Entry 5FDF (X-ray diffraction, 1.76 A resolution); this record covers chains C and E of the 6 polymer chains in the assembly.

# Chain C (and E)
Protein: Cephalosporin-C deacetylase
Source organism: Thermotoga maritima
Notes: EC 3.1.1.41, 3.1.1.72; chain E of this document is another copy of the same molecule, construct and numbering; everything in this record applies to it too
Reference sequence: Q9WXT2 (CAH_THEMA); residues 1-325 here = UniProt positions 1-325
Chain sequence (337 residues; row label = number of the first residue in the row; numbers below 1 keep their minus sign (Met-11 is residue -11)):
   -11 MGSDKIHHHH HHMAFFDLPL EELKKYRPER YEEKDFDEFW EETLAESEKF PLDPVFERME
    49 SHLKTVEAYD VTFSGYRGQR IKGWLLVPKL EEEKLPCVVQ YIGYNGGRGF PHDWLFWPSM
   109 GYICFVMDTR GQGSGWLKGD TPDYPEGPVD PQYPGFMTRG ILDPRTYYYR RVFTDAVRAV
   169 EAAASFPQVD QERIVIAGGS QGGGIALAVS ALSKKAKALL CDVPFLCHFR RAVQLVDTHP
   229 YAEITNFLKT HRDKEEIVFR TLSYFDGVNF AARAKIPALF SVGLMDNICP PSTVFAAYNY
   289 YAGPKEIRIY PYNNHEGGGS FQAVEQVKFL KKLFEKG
Unresolved in the structure: -11 to 3, 324-325
Differences from the reference sequence: initiating methionine (-11); expression tag (-10 to 0)

# Interface between chain C and chain E
Pairs across the interface - 48 pairs, chain C then chain E:
  His50(C) - Met108(E)
  His50(C) - Val315(E)
  Leu51(C) - Ser107(E)
  Leu51(C) - Met108(E)  hydrophobic
  Lys52(C) - Leu78(E)
  Lys52(C) - Ser107(E)  hydrogen bond (backbone-backbone)
  Lys52(C) - Met108(E)
  Lys52(C) - Gly109(E)
  Thr53(C) - Thr53(E)
  Thr53(C) - Pro76(E)
  Thr53(C) - Pro106(E)
  Thr53(C) - Ser107(E)  hydrogen bond (backbone-backbone)
  Pro76(C) - Thr53(E)
  Leu78(C) - Lys52(E)
  Phe98(C) - Ser308(E)
  Phe98(C) - Phe309(E)  hydrophobic
  Phe98(C) - Val312(E)  hydrophobic
  His100(C) - Phe104(E)
  His100(C) - Met108(E)
  His100(C) - Ser308(E)  hydrogen bond (side chain-backbone)
  His100(C) - Ala311(E)
  His100(C) - Val312(E)
  Asp101(C) - Ser308(E)  hydrogen bond
  Leu103(C) - Leu103(E)
  Leu103(C) - Phe104(E)  hydrophobic
  Leu103(C) - Ser107(E)
  Phe104(C) - His100(E)
  Phe104(C) - Leu103(E)  hydrophobic
  Pro106(C) - Thr53(E)
  Ser107(C) - Leu51(E)
  Ser107(C) - Lys52(E)  hydrogen bond (backbone-backbone)
  Ser107(C) - Thr53(E)  hydrogen bond (backbone-backbone)
  Ser107(C) - Leu103(E)
  Met108(C) - His50(E)
  Met108(C) - Leu51(E)  hydrophobic
  Met108(C) - Lys52(E)
  Met108(C) - His100(E)
  Gly109(C) - Lys52(E)
  Lys126(C) - Phe309(E)
  Ser308(C) - Phe98(E)
  Ser308(C) - His100(E)  hydrogen bond (backbone-side chain)
  Ser308(C) - Asp101(E)  hydrogen bond
  Phe309(C) - Phe98(E)  hydrophobic
  Phe309(C) - Lys126(E)
  Ala311(C) - His100(E)
  Val312(C) - His100(E)
  Val315(C) - His50(E)
  Lys316(C) - His50(E)
Other interface residues (no listed pair), chain C (23 interface residues in all): Lys319
Other interface residues (no listed pair), chain E (23 interface residues in all): Leu125, Lys316

# Overview
The chain C/chain E interface involves 23 residues from each chain; the contacts include 8 hydrogen bonds.
Among the polar pairs are His100(C)-Ser308(E), Asp101(C)-Ser308(E) and Lys52(C)-Ser107(E).
Both chains are Cephalosporin-C deacetylase (Thermotoga maritima). Entry 5FDF (Crystal structure of the
monoclinic form of Thermotoga maritima Acetyl Esterase TM0077 (apo structure) at 1.76 ...) was determined by
X-ray diffraction (same publication as 5HFN).
